PDB entry 1SD4 | X-ray diffraction, 2.00 A resolution | chains A and B

== Chain A (and B) ==
Protein: Penicillinase repressor
From: Staphylococcus aureus
Notes: chain B of this document is another copy of the same molecule, construct and numbering; everything in this record applies to it too
UniProt: Q6UB84 (Q6UB84_STAAU); residue numbers follow UniProt; this construct covers 1-126
Sequence (126 residues; row label = number of the first residue in the row):
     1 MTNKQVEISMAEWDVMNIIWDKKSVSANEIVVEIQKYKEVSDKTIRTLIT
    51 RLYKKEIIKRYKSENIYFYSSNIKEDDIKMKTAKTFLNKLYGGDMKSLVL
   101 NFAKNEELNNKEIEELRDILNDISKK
Not modelled in the structure: 1-4
Differences from the reference sequence: modified residue (1, 10, 16, 80, 95)
Modified residues: Mse1 (selenomethionine); Mse10, Mse16, Mse80, Mse95 (selenomethionine; parent Met)
What the authors report for this chain:
  - self-association interface (contacts with another copy of this molecule); pairs are residue here / residue on that copy: Q5-K38, D14-K89 (salt bridge), R117-K126, A83, F86, L87, Mse95, L98, F102
  - post-translational modification sites: N101 to F102 (citing earlier work)
  - conformationally variable residues (domain motion): I73 to E75

== Chain A / chain B interface ==
Pairs across the interface (84):
  Mse10(A) - T85(B)
  Mse10(A) - K89(B)
  Mse10(A) - L90(B)  hydrophobic
  W13(A) - K89(B)
  W13(A) - L90(B)
  D14(A) - K89(B)  salt bridge
  N17(A) - K89(B)  hydrogen bond (side chain-backbone)
  K38(A) - Q5(B)
  D76(A) - N101(B)
  D76(A) - K104(B)  salt bridge
  D76(A) - N105(B)
  K79(A) - L90(B)  hydrogen bond (side chain-backbone)
  K79(A) - Y91(B)
  Mse80(A) - N101(B)
  Mse80(A) - F102(B)  hydrophobic
  Mse80(A) - N105(B)
  Mse80(A) - E107(B)
  A83(A) - F86(B)  hydrophobic
  A83(A) - Y91(B)
  A83(A) - F102(B)  hydrophobic
  K84(A) - E107(B)  salt bridge
  T85(A) - Mse10(B)
  F86(A) - T82(B)
  F86(A) - A83(B)  hydrophobic
  F86(A) - F86(B)  hydrophobic
  L87(A) - F102(B)  hydrophobic
  K89(A) - Mse10(B)
  K89(A) - W13(B)
  K89(A) - D14(B)  salt bridge
  K89(A) - N17(B)
  L90(A) - Mse10(B)  hydrophobic
  L90(A) - W13(B)
  L90(A) - K79(B)  hydrogen bond (backbone-side chain)
  Y91(A) - K79(B)
  Y91(A) - A83(B)
  Mse95(A) - L98(B)  hydrophobic
  Mse95(A) - F102(B)  hydrophobic
  Mse95(A) - L108(B)  hydrophobic
  Mse95(A) - L116(B)  hydrophobic
  K96(A) - E115(B)  salt bridge
  K96(A) - L116(B)
  K96(A) - I119(B)
  L98(A) - L98(B)  hydrophobic
  V99(A) - L116(B)  hydrophobic
  V99(A) - L120(B)  hydrophobic
  L100(A) - I119(B)  hydrophobic
  L100(A) - I123(B)  hydrophobic
  N101(A) - Mse80(B)
  F102(A) - Mse80(B)  hydrophobic
  F102(A) - A83(B)  hydrophobic
  F102(A) - K84(B)
  F102(A) - L87(B)  hydrophobic
  F102(A) - Mse95(B)  hydrophobic
  A103(A) - I123(B)  hydrophobic
  E107(A) - Mse80(B)
  E107(A) - K84(B)  salt bridge
  I113(A) - L120(B)
  I113(A) - I123(B)  hydrophobic
  I113(A) - S124(B)
  E114(A) - K126(B)
  E115(A) - K96(B)  salt bridge
  L116(A) - Mse95(B)  hydrophobic
  L116(A) - K96(B)
  L116(A) - V99(B)  hydrophobic
  L116(A) - L120(B)  hydrophobic
  R117(A) - R117(B)
  R117(A) - L120(B)
  R117(A) - N121(B)
  R117(A) - S124(B)  hydrogen bond
  R117(A) - K126(B)  hydrogen bond (side chain-backbone)
  I119(A) - L100(B)  hydrophobic
  L120(A) - V99(B)  hydrophobic
  L120(A) - I113(B)
  L120(A) - L116(B)  hydrophobic
  L120(A) - R117(B)
  L120(A) - L120(B)  hydrophobic
  N121(A) - R117(B)  hydrogen bond
  I123(A) - A103(B)  hydrophobic
  I123(A) - I113(B)  hydrophobic
  S124(A) - I113(B)
  S124(A) - R117(B)  hydrogen bond
  K125(A) - N110(B)
  K126(A) - E114(B)
  K126(A) - R117(B)  hydrogen bond (backbone-side chain)
Also at the interface, not in a pair above, chain A (42 interface residues in all): E39, T82, N105, L108, N110
Also at the interface, not in a pair above, chain B (41 interface residues in all): K125

== Summary ==
42 residues of chain A and 41 residues of chain B are in contact; the contacts include 8 hydrogen bonds and 7
salt bridges. Polar pairs include D14(A)-K89(B), D76(A)-K104(B) and K84(A)-E107(B). The paper reports a
modification site at N101(A); conformational variability at I73(A).
Chain A and chain B are both Penicillinase repressor (Staphylococcus aureus); the structure, Crystal Structure
of a SeMet derivative of BlaI at 2.0 A, was determined by X-ray diffraction (same publication as 1XSD, 1SD6
and 1SD7).
